PDB entry 6YNY | electron microscopy, 2.70 A resolution | chains i and m of the 81 polymer chains in the assembly

== Chain i ==
Name: subunit i/j
Source organism: Tetrahymena thermophila
Reference sequence: I7LZW2 (I7LZW2_TETTS); residues 1-209 here = UniProt positions 1-209
Sequence (209 residues; numbered 1 to 209; the number before each row is that of its first residue):
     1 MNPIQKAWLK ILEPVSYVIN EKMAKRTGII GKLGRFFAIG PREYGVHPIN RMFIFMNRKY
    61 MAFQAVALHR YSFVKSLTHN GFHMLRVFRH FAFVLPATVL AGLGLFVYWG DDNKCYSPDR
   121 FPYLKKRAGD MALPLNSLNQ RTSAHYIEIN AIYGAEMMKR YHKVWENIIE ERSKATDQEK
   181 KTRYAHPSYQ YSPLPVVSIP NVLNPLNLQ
Small-molecule neighbours:
  - 1,2-diacyl-sn-glycero-3-phosphocholine (PC1), molecule 1: V74, T78, N80
  - 1,2-diacyl-sn-glycero-3-phosphocholine (PC1), molecule 2: L77, T78, H79
  - Ubiquinone-8 (UQ8): I49, F53, M56, N57, Y60, M61, Q64, G102, L103, F106

== Chain m ==
Name: ATPTT7
Source organism: Tetrahymena thermophila
Reference sequence: I7M980 (I7M980_TETTS); residues 1-221 here = UniProt positions 1-221
Sequence (221 residues; numbered 1 to 221; the number before each row is that of its first residue):
     1 MDNYFTAITL LGLRDQNLPP FKDARLQRYK SIKKMIDLIE TTTKLAPPMP VELFMLNPTD
    61 PEWDDDMTYP TITHATALYK SSALAGNLFL YAYNYNNFTA NIRLRTMRYL FPVVSLAIFG
   121 NIYWDYRSQL VKVNLFDEYI QARAQELVKQ NEYLLEHEDV KRYVWWYEDL KETLARVHRQ
   181 ANNHKACDFK DSEIILQDFI RRYTNPKDNL PIKFHPQGQT F
Small-molecule neighbours: Ubiquinone-8 (UQ8): L90, N94, F98

== How chain i and chain m interact ==
Pairs across the interface - 133 pairs, chain i then chain m:
  F53(i) with F89(m), hydrophobic; L90(m), hydrophobic; Y93(m), hydrophobic
  I54(i) with Y93(m)
  N57(i) with Y93(m); N94(m), hydrogen bond
  M61(i) with N94(m); N97(m); F98(m), hydrophobic; L104(m), hydrophobic
  Q64(i) with F98(m); L104(m); M107(m)
  A65(i) with R103(m); L104(m)
  V66(i) with R103(m)
  L68(i) with R103(m); T106(m); M107(m), hydrophobic
  H69(i) with R103(m); R105(m), hydrogen bond
  R70(i) with R105(m)
  V99(i) with M107(m), hydrophobic
  L100(i) with L110(m), hydrophobic
  L103(i) with N87(m), hydrogen bond (backbone-side chain); M107(m), hydrophobic; F111(m), hydrophobic; V114(m), hydrophobic
  F106(i) with Y79(m), hydrogen bond (backbone-side chain); A83(m)
  V107(i) with Y79(m); K80(m); A83(m), hydrophobic; L84(m); I118(m), hydrophobic
  Y108(i) with K80(m); N121(m), hydrogen bond
  W109(i) with Y79(m)
  D112(i) with T76(m)
  N113(i) with T76(m); Y79(m); K80(m)
  Y116(i) with P70(m); T71(m), hydrogen bond; Q129(m)
  P118(i) with T71(m); T73(m)
  R141(i) with D66(m), hydrogen bond (side chain-backbone); T68(m)
  S143(i) with W63(m); D65(m), hydrogen bond; M67(m)
  A144(i) with M67(m), hydrogen bond (backbone-backbone); T68(m); Y69(m), hydrophobic
  H145(i) with D65(m), salt bridge; M67(m); F136(m)
  Y146(i) with M55(m); L56(m), hydrogen bond (side chain-backbone); P58(m); W63(m)
  I147(i) with Y69(m)
  E148(i) with Y69(m), hydrogen bond; I140(m)
  I149(i) with L56(m), hydrophobic; I140(m), hydrophobic; R143(m); A144(m), hydrophobic; L147(m), hydrophobic
  N150(i) with M55(m); L56(m), hydrogen bond (side chain-backbone)
  I152(i) with A144(m), hydrophobic
  Y153(i) with E52(m), hydrogen bond (side chain-backbone); L53(m); M55(m); L56(m), hydrophobic; L147(m); V148(m), hydrophobic; N151(m), hydrogen bond
  G154(i) with F54(m)
  E156(i) with Q145(m); V148(m)
  M157(i) with L53(m); F54(m); V148(m), hydrophobic; N151(m); L155(m), hydrophobic
  M158(i) with F54(m), hydrophobic
  R160(i) with V148(m); E152(m), salt bridge; L155(m)
  Y161(i) with F54(m), hydrophobic; V160(m), hydrophobic; V164(m)
  V164(i) with L155(m)
  I168(i) with K161(m); V164(m), hydrophobic; W165(m)
  I169(i) with V164(m), hydrophobic; E168(m)
  E171(i) with K161(m), salt bridge; W165(m)
  R172(i) with W165(m); E168(m); D169(m); E172(m), salt bridge
  K180(i) with W165(m); E172(m), salt bridge
  K181(i) with D169(m), salt bridge; R202(m)
  R183(i) with E158(m), salt bridge; K161(m); W165(m)
  Y184(i) with E158(m), hydrogen bond; K161(m); R162(m); W165(m), hydrophobic; Y203(m)
  A185(i) with R202(m)
  H186(i) with R202(m), hydrogen bond (backbone-backbone); Y203(m); N205(m)
  S188(i) with T204(m); N205(m)
  Y189(i) with D198(m), hydrogen bond; R201(m); R202(m), hydrogen bond
  S192(i) with D198(m)
  L194(i) with R176(m)
  P195(i) with R176(m), hydrogen bond (backbone-side chain)
  V197(i) with R176(m)
  I199(i) with E172(m)
Other interface residues (no listed pair), chain i (64 interface residues in all): R58, S117, N139, T142, W165, A175, E179, V202
Other interface residues (no listed pair), chain m (71 interface residues in all): M49, N57, I102, Y139, Y163, K171, A175

== Overview ==
64 residues of chain i and 71 residues of chain m are in contact, with 19 hydrogen bonds and 7 salt bridges.
Among the polar pairs are H145(i)-D65(m), R160(i)-E152(m) and E171(i)-K161(m). Ubiquinone-8 is bound between
chain i and chain m. Bound to chain i: 1,2-diacyl-sn-glycero-3-phosphocholine.
Chain i is subunit i/j and chain m is ATPTT7, both from Tetrahymena thermophila; the structure, Cryo-EM
structure of Tetrahymena thermophila mitochondrial ATP synthase - F1Fo composite dimer model, was determined
by electron microscopy (same publication as 6YNV, 6YNW, 6YNX, 6YNZ and 6YO0).
